Entry 5TG2 (X-ray diffraction, 1.75 A resolution); this record covers chain A.

[Chain A]
Molecule: 3C-like protease
Organism: Norwalk virus
Notes: EC 3.4.22.66
Reference sequence: Q83883 (POLG_NVN68); residues 1-181 here correspond to UniProt positions 1101-1281 (UniProt number = residue number + 1100)
Amino-acid sequence (188 residues; numbered -6 to 181; the number before each row is that of its first residue; numbers below 1 keep their minus sign (Met-6 is residue -6)):
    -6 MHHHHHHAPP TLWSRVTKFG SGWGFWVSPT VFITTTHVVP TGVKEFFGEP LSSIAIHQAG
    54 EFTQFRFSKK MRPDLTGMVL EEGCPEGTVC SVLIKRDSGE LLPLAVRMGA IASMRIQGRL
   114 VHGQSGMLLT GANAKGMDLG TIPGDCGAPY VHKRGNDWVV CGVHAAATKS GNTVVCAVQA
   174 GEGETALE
Disordered / not traced: -6 to 1, 129-136, 162-163, 174-181
Differences from the reference sequence: initiating methionine (-6); expression tag (-5 to 0)
UniProt features mapped onto this chain:
  - active site (For 3CLpro activity): His30, Glu54, Cys139
  - site: Glu181 (Cleavage)
Covalently attached groups: compound V69 linked to Cys139
Small-molecule neighbours: V69 ((4S,7S,17R)-7-(hydroxymethyl)-4-(2-methylpropyl)-17-pentyl-1-oxa-3,6,11-triazacycloheptadecane-2,5,10-trione): His30, Val31, Ile109, Gln110, Arg112, Val114, His157, Ala158, Ala159, Ala160, Thr161, Thr166, Val167, Val168

[In short]
Compound V69 is covalently linked to Cys139. UniProt lists 3 active-site residues.
Chain A is 3C-like protease (Norwalk virus); the structure, 1.75 A resolution structure of Norovirus 3CL
protease in complex with the a n-pentyl substituted macrocyclic ..., was determined by X-ray diffraction,
deposited together with 5TG1.
